5K36 - chains G and L of the 13 polymer chains in the assembly; structure by X-ray diffraction, 3.10 A resolution.

[Chain G]
Protein: Exosome complex component RRP40
Organism: Saccharomyces cerevisiae (strain ATCC 204508 / S288c)
UniProtKB: Q08285 (RRP40_YEAST); residue numbers follow UniProt; this construct covers 1-240
Chain sequence (244 residues; each row starts with the number of its first residue; numbers below 1 keep their minus sign (Gly-3 is residue -3)):
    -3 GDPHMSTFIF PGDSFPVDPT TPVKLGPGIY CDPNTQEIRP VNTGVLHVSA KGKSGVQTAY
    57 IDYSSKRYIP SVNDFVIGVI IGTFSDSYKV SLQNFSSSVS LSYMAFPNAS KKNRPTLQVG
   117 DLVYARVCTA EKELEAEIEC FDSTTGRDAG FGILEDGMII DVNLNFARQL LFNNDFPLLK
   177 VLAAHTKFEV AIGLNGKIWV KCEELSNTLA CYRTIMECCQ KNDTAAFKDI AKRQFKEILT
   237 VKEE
Unresolved in the structure: -3 to 0, 47-50, 237-240
Differences from the reference sequence: expression tag (-3 to 0)
Reported in the primary citation:
  - binding site for the 17-nt RNA strand (chain L): Phe80, Ser81, Lys85, Ser94, Arg110
  - mutagenesis - K85E: decreased catalytic activity

[Chain L]
Molecule: 17-nt RNA strand
Sequence (17 nucleotides; numbered 1 to 17; the number before each row is that of its first residue):
     1 UAUUAUUUAU UUUAAAA

[Chain G / chain L interface]
Residue-residue contacts (18; chain G residue first):
  Phe80(G) - U6(L)  base contact
  Phe80(G) - A9(L)  stacking on the base
  Ser81(G) - A5(L)  base contact
  Ser81(G) - U6(L)  hydrogen bond to the base
  Ser81(G) - A14(L)  base contact
  Asp82(G) - U7(L)  base contact
  Asp82(G) - A9(L)  base contact
  Ser83(G) - U7(L)  hydrogen bond to the base
  Ser83(G) - A9(L)  hydrogen bond to the base
  Lys85(G) - U8(L)  hydrogen bond to the sugar
  Lys85(G) - A9(L)  salt bridge to the phosphate
  Ser93(G) - U8(L)  base contact
  Ser94(G) - U8(L)  hydrogen bond to the base
  Lys108(G) - A17(L)  base contact
  Arg110(G) - A14(L)  hydrogen bond to the base
  Arg110(G) - A15(L)  phosphate contact
  Glu131(G) - U7(L)  base contact
  Glu131(G) - U8(L)  base contact
Also at the interface, not in a pair above, chain G (11 interface residues in all): Tyr84
Also at the interface, not in a pair above, chain L (9 interface residues in all): U4

[Overview]
The interface between chain G and chain L involves 11 residues on one side and 9 on the other; the contacts
include 6 hydrogen bonds, 1 salt bridge and 1 aromatic stacking contact. Polar contacts include
Ser81(G)-U6(L), Ser83(G)-U7(L) and Ser83(G)-A9(L). From the paper: a binding site for the 17-nt RNA strand
(chain L) at Phe80(G), Ser81(G) and Lys85(G) among others; K85E of chain G reduces catalytic activity.
Chain G is Exosome complex component RRP40 (Saccharomyces cerevisiae (strain ATCC 204508 / S288c)) and chain L
is a 17-nt RNA strand; the structure, Structure of an eleven component nuclear RNA exosome complex bound to
RNA, was determined by X-ray diffraction.
